6PEM - chains Q and X of the 74 polymer chains in the assembly; structure by electron microscopy, 3.50 A resolution.

[Chain Q]
Protein: Protein InvG
Organism: Salmonella typhimurium (strain LT2 / SGSC1412 / ATCC 700720)
UniProt: P35672 (INVG_SALTY); numbering as in UniProt (aligned over 1-562)
Amino-acid sequence (562 residues; row label = number of the first residue in the row):
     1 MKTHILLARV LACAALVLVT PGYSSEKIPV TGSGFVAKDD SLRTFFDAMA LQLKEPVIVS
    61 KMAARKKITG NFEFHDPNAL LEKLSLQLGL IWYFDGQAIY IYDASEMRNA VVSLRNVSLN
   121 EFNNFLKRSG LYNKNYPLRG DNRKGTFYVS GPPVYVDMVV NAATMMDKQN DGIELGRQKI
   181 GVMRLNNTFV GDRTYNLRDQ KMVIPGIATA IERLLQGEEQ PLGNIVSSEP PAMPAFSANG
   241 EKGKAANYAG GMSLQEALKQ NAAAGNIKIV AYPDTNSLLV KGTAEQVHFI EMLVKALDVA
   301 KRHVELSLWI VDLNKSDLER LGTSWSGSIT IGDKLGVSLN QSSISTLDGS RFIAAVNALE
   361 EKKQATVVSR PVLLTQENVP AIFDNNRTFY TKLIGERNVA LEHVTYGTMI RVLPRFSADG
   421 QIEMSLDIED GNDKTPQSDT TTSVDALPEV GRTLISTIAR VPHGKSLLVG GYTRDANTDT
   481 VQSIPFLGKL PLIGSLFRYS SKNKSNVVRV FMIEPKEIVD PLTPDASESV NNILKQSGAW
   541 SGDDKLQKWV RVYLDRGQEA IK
Not modelled in the structure: 1-26, 171-562

[Chain X]
Protein: Protein PrgH
Organism: Salmonella typhimurium (strain LT2 / SGSC1412 / ATCC 700720)
UniProt: P41783 (PRGH_SALTY); residue numbers follow UniProt; this construct covers 1-392
Amino-acid sequence (392 residues; numbered 1 to 392; the number before each row is that of its first residue):
     1 METSKEKTIT SPGPYIVRLL NSSLNGCEFP LLTGRTLFVV GQSDALTASG QLPDIPADSF
    61 FIPLDHGGVN FEIQVDTDAT EIILHELKEG NSESRSVQLN TPIQVGELLI LIRPESEPWV
   121 PEQPEKLETS AKKNEPRFKN GIVAALAGFF ILGIGTVGTL WILNSPQRQA AELDSLLGQE
   181 KERFQVLPGR DKMLYVAAQN ERDTLWARQV LARGDYDKNA RVINENEENK RISIWLDTYY
   241 PQLAYYRIHF DEPRKPVFWL SRQRNTMSKK ELEVLSQKLR ALMPYADSVN ITLMDDVTAA
   301 GQAEAGLKQQ ALPYSRRNHK GGVTFVIQGA LDDVEILRAR QFVDSYYRTW GGRYVQFAIE
   361 LKDDWLKGRS FQYGAEGYIK MSPGHWYFPS PL
Not modelled in the structure: 1-170, 392

[Interface between chain Q and chain X]
Pairs across the interface - 26 pairs, chain Q then chain X:
  Lys27(Q) with Trp365(X); Leu366(X); Tyr387(X), hydrogen bond
  Ile28(Q) with Leu366(X), hydrophobic; Phe371(X), hydrophobic; Ile379(X), hydrophobic
  Val30(Q) with Phe371(X), hydrophobic; Tyr373(X), hydrophobic
  Gly32(Q) with Tyr373(X); Gly374(X)
  Ser33(Q) with Tyr373(X)
  Gly34(Q) with Gln372(X); Tyr373(X), hydrogen bond (backbone-backbone)
  Phe35(Q) with Phe371(X); Gln372(X)
  Val36(Q) with Ser370(X); Phe371(X), hydrogen bond (backbone-backbone); Tyr373(X), hydrophobic
  Lys38(Q) with Lys367(X); Arg369(X), hydrogen bond (side chain-backbone); Ser370(X); Phe371(X)
  Asp40(Q) with Ser370(X), hydrogen bond
  Thr44(Q) with Lys380(X)
  Ala48(Q) with Tyr378(X)
  Asn71(Q) with Tyr373(X), hydrogen bond
Other interface residues (no listed pair), chain Q (15 interface residues in all): Pro29, Ala37
Other interface residues (no listed pair), chain X (16 interface residues in all): Gly368, Pro383, Pro389

[In short]
Chain Q and chain X form an interface of 15 and 16 residues respectively; the contacts include 6 hydrogen
bonds. Polar contacts include Lys27(Q)-Tyr387(X), Lys38(Q)-Arg369(X) and Asp40(Q)-Ser370(X).
Here chain Q is Protein InvG and chain X is Protein PrgH, both from Salmonella typhimurium (strain LT2 /
SGSC1412 / ATCC 700720). Entry 6PEM (Focussed refinement of InvGN0N1:SpaPQR:PrgHK from Salmonella SPI-1
injectisome NC-base) was determined by electron microscopy (same publication as 6PEE, 6PEP, 6Q14, 6Q15 and
6Q16).
